PDB entry 5FYW | electron microscopy, 4.35 A resolution (low resolution: residue-level contacts below are approximate; hydrogen-bond / salt-bridge calls are withheld) | chains A and B of the 22 polymer chains in the assembly

== Chain A ==
Name: DNA-directed RNA polymerase II subunit RPB1
From: Saccharomyces cerevisiae
Notes: EC 2.7.7.6
UniProt: P04050 (RPB1_YEAST); numbering as in UniProt (aligned over 1-1733)
Chain sequence (1733 residues; numbered 1 to 1733; the number before each row is that of its first residue):
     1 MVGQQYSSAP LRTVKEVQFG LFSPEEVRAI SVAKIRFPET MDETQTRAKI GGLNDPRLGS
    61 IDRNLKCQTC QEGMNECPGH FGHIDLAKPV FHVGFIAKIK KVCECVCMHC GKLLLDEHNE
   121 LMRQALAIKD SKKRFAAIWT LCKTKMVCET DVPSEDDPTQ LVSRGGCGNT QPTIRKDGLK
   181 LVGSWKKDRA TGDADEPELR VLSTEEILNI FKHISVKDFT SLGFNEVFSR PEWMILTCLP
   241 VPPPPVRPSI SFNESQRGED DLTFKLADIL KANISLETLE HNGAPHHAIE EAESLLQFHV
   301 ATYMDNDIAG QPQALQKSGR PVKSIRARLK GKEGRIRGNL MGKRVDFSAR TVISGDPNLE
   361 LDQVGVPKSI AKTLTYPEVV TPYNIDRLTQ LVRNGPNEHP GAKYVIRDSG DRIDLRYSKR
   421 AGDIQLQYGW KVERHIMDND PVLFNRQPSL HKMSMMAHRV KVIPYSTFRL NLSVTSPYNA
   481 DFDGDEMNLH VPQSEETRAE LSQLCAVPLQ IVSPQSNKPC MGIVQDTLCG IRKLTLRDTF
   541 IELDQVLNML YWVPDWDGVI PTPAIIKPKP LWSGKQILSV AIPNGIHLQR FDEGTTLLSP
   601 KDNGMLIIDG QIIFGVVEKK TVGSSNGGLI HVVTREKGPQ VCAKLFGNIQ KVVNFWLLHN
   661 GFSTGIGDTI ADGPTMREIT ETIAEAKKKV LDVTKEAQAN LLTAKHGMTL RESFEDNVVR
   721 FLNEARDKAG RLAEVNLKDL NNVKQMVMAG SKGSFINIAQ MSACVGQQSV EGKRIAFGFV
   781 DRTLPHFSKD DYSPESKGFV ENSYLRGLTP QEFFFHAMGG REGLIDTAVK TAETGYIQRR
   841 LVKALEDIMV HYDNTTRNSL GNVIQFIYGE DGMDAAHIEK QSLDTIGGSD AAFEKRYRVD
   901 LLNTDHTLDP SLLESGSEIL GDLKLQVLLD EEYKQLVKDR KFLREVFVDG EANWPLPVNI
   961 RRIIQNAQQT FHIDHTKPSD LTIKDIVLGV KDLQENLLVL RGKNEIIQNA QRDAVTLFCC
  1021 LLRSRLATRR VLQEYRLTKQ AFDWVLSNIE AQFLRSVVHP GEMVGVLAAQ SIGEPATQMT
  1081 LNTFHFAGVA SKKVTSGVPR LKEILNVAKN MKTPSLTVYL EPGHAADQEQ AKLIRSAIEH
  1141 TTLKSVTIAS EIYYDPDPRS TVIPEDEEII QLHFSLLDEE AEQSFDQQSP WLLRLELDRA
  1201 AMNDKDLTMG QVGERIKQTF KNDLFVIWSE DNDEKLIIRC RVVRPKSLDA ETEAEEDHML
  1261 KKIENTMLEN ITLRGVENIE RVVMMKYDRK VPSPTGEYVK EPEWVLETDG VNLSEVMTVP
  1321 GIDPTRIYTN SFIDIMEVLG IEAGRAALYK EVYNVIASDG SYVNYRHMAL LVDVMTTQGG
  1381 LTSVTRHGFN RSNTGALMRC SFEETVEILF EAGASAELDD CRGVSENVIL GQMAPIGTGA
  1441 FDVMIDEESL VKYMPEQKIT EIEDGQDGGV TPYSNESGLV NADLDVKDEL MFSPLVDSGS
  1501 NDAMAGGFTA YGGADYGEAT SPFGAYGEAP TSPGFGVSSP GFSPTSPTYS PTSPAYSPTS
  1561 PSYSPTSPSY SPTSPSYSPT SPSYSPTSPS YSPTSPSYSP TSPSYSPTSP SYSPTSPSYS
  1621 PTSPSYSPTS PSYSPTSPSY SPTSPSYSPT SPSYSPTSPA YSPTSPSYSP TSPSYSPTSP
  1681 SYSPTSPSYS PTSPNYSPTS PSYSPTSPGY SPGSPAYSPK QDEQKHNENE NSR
Not modelled in the structure: 1-2, 155-163, 188-196, 1080-1092, 1176-1186, 1244-1253, 1453-1733
Ion coordination: Zn2+ site 1: Cys67, Cys70, Cys77; Zn2+ site 2: Cys107, Cys110, Cys148; Mg2+: Asp481, Asp483, Asp485
Curated features (UniProtKB/Swiss-Prot):
  - region: Pro248 to Asp260 (Lid loop), Asn306 to Lys323 (Rudder loop), Pro810 to Glu822 (Bridging helix)
  - binding site (Zn(2+)): Cys67, Cys70, Cys77, His80, Cys107, Cys110, Cys148, Cys167
  - binding site (Mg(2+)): Asp481, Asp483, Asp485
  - modified residue: Thr1471 (Phosphothreonine)
  - cross-link (Glycyl lysine isopeptide (Lys-Gly)): Lys695 (interchain with G-Cter in ubiquitin), Lys1246 (interchain with G-Cter in ubiquitin), Lys1350 (interchain with G-Cter in ubiquitin)
  - natural variant: Ser1653 to Pro1659 (deletion: In strain: A364A)
  - mutagenesis: Lys1246 (K1246R: Impairs ubiquitination during transcription stress)

== Chain B ==
Name: DNA-directed RNA polymerase II subunit RPB2
From: Saccharomyces cerevisiae
Notes: EC 2.7.7.6
UniProt: P08518 (RPB2_YEAST); numbering as in UniProt (aligned over 1-1224)
Chain sequence (1224 residues; row label = number of the first residue in the row):
     1 MSDLANSEKY YDEDPYGFED ESAPITAEDS WAVISAFFRE KGLVSQQLDS FNQFVDYTLQ
    61 DIICEDSTLI LEQLAQHTTE SDNISRKYEI SFGKIYVTKP MVNESDGVTH ALYPQEARLR
   121 NLTYSSGLFV DVKKRTYEAI DVPGRELKYE LIAEESEDDS ESGKVFIGRL PIMLRSKNCY
   181 LSEATESDLY KLKECPFDMG GYFIINGSEK VLIAQERSAG NIVQVFKKAA PSPISHVAEI
   241 RSALEKGSRF ISTLQVKLYG REGSSARTIK ATLPYIKQDI PIVIIFRALG IIPDGEILEH
   301 ICYDVNDWQM LEMLKPCVED GFVIQDRETA LDFIGRRGTA LGIKKEKRIQ YAKDILQKEF
   361 LPHITQLEGF ESRKAFFLGY MINRLLLCAL DRKDQDDRDH FGKKRLDLAG PLLAQLFKTL
   421 FKKLTKDIFR YMQRTVEEAH DFNMKLAINA KTITSGLKYA LATGNWGEQK KAMSSRAGVS
   481 QVLNRYTYSS TLSHLRRTNT PIGRDGKLAK PRQLHNTHWG LVCPAETPEG QACGLVKNLS
   541 LMSCISVGTD PMPIITFLSE WGMEPLEDYV PHQSPDATRV FVNGVWHGVH RNPARLMETL
   601 RTLRRKGDIN PEVSMIRDIR EKELKIFTDA GRVYRPLFIV EDDESLGHKE LKVRKGHIAK
   661 LMATEYQDIE GGFEDVEEYT WSSLLNEGLV EYIDAEEEES ILIAMQPEDL EPAEANEEND
   721 LDVDPAKRIR VSHHATTFTH CEIHPSMILG VAASIIPFPD HNQSPRNTYQ SAMGKQAMGV
   781 FLTNYNVRMD TMANILYYPQ KPLGTTRAME YLKFRELPAG QNAIVAIACY SGYNQEDSMI
   841 MNQSSIDRGL FRSLFFRSYM DQEKKYGMSI TETFEKPQRT NTLRMKHGTY DKLDDDGLIA
   901 PGVRVSGEDV IIGKTTPISP DEEELGQRTA YHSKRDASTP LRSTENGIVD QVLVTTNQDG
   961 LKFVKVRVRT TKIPQIGDKF ASRHGQKGTI GITYRREDMP FTAEGIVPDL IINPHAIPSR
  1021 MTVAHLIECL LSKVAALSGN EGDASPFTDI TVEGISKLLR EHGYQSRGFE VMYNGHTGKK
  1081 LMAQIFFGPT YYQRLRHMVD DKIHARARGP MQVLTRQPVE GRSRDGGLRF GEMERDCMIA
  1141 HGAASFLKER LMEASDAFRV HICGICGLMT VIAKLNHNQF ECKGCDNKID IYQIHIPYAA
  1201 KLLFQELMAM NITPRLYTDR SRDF
Not modelled in the structure: 1-19, 77-83, 139-146, 152, 158-162, 468-473, 503-508, 669-674, 715-722, 1224
Ion coordination: Zn2+: Cys1163, Cys1166, Cys1182, Cys1185

== How chain A and chain B interact ==
Residue-residue contacts - 382 pairs, chain A then chain B:
  Gln4(A) with Phe1158(B); Arg1159(B)
  Gln5(A) with Arg1159(B); Leu1175(B); Asn1176(B)
  Tyr6(A) with Leu1175(B)
  Ser7(A) with Arg1159(B); His1161(B); Leu1175(B); Phe1180(B); Gln1193(B)
  Ser8(A) with Asn1178(B)
  Ala9(A) with His1161(B); Gln1193(B)
  Pro10(A) with Ile1191(B); Tyr1192(B); Gln1193(B)
  Leu11(A) with Gln1193(B); His1195(B)
  Arg12(A) with Tyr1192(B); Gln1193(B); Ile1194(B); Thr1218(B)
  Thr13(A) with Thr1218(B)
  Val14(A) with Ile1194(B); Tyr1217(B)
  Lys15(A) with Tyr1217(B); Thr1218(B)
  Glu16(A) with Leu1216(B); Tyr1217(B); Asp1219(B); Arg1220(B); Ser1221(B)
  Val17(A) with Arg1215(B); Leu1216(B)
  Gln18(A) with Thr1213(B); Pro1214(B); Arg1215(B); Tyr1217(B)
  Phe19(A) with Thr1213(B)
  Gly20(A) with Ile1212(B); Thr1213(B)
  Leu21(A) with Asn1211(B); Ile1212(B); Thr1213(B)
  Phe22(A) with Leu1168(B); Met1208(B); Asn1211(B); Ile1212(B); Thr1213(B)
  Glu26(A) with Cys1166(B); Leu1168(B); Arg1215(B)
  Ala29(A) with Lys1183(B); Gly1184(B)
  Ile30(A) with Leu1168(B); Thr1170(B)
  Thr46(A) with Asp921(B); Glu922(B)
  Asp62(A) with Leu925(B)
  Asn64(A) with Leu925(B); Gly926(B)
  Thr69(A) with Ile1172(B)
  Cys70(A) with Ala1173(B); Lys1174(B)
  Gln71(A) with Lys1174(B)
  Glu72(A) with Leu1175(B)
  Met74(A) with Arg1116(B)
  Asn75(A) with Arg1116(B); Phe1158(B)
  Glu76(A) with Phe1158(B); Arg1159(B)
  Pro78(A) with Lys1201(B); Gln1205(B)
  Gly79(A) with Gln1205(B)
  Phe81(A) with Gln1205(B); Met1208(B)
  His92(A) with Met1210(B); Asn1211(B)
  Phe95(A) with Ile1212(B)
  Phe228(A) with Arg1215(B)
  Trp233(A) with Asn1211(B)
  Leu236(A) with Asn1211(B)
  Pro240(A) with Met1208(B)
  Pro242(A) with Ala1209(B)
  Pro243(A) with Gln1205(B)
  Pro245(A) with Tyr1198(B); Leu1202(B)
  Val246(A) with Leu1114(B); Gln1205(B)
  Pro248(A) with Leu1114(B)
  Asn253(A) with Tyr866(B); Glu872(B)
  Glu254(A) with Arg935(B)
  Ser255(A) with Tyr866(B)
  Gln256(A) with Tyr866(B)
  Met304(A) with Met1210(B)
  Ile325(A) with Met1210(B)
  Arg326(A) with Met1210(B)
  Leu329(A) with Leu1203(B); Glu1206(B)
  Arg335(A) with Leu1114(B); Glu1206(B)
  Ile336(A) with Leu1203(B)
  Arg337(A) with Arg1129(B); Glu1132(B)
  Gly338(A) with Arg1129(B)
  Asn339(A) with Thr1115(B); Gln1117(B); Ala1199(B)
  Leu340(A) with Leu1151(B); Ala1199(B); Ala1200(B); Leu1203(B)
  Met341(A) with Glu1132(B); Arg1135(B)
  Gly342(A) with Arg1129(B); Phe1130(B)
  Lys343(A) with Gln1117(B); Arg1129(B); Phe1130(B); Leu1151(B); Ser1155(B); Asp1156(B); Pro1197(B)
  Arg344(A) with Gln1112(B); Pro1118(B); Glu1120(B); Gly1127(B); Leu1128(B); Arg1129(B); Ser1155(B)
  Val345(A) with Pro1118(B); Gly1127(B); Leu1128(B); Arg1150(B); Ser1155(B)
  Asp346(A) with Arg1106(B); Arg1108(B); Met1111(B); Pro1118(B); Arg1150(B); Ala1154(B)
  Phe347(A) with Arg1106(B); Ala1107(B); Arg1150(B)
  Ser348(A) with Ala1105(B); Arg1106(B); Leu1128(B)
  Ala349(A) with His1104(B); Ala1105(B); Leu1128(B)
  Arg350(A) with Lys1102(B); Ile1103(B); His1104(B); Leu1128(B)
  Thr351(A) with Ile1103(B)
  Val352(A) with Lys1102(B)
  Asp356(A) with Tyr833(B)
  Pro357(A) with Ser831(B); Gly832(B); Tyr833(B)
  Asn358(A) with Tyr833(B)
  Ser369(A) with Ile1103(B)
  Ile370(A) with Ile1103(B); Ala1105(B)
  Thr373(A) with Ala1105(B)
  Leu374(A) with Arg1106(B)
  Glu433(A) with Arg1108(B)
  Leu443(A) with Met1138(B); Phe1146(B)
  Asn445(A) with Glu1134(B)
  Gln447(A) with Arg1129(B); Glu1134(B)
  Pro448(A) with Met1133(B)
  Ser449(A) with Met1133(B); Cys1137(B)
  His451(A) with Cys1137(B)
  Lys452(A) with Ala1140(B); His1141(B)
  Met455(A) with Phe1130(B); Glu1134(B); Cys1137(B); Met1138(B); His1141(B)
  Tyr465(A) with Ile976(B)
  Ser466(A) with Gln975(B); Val1099(B); Ile1103(B)
  Thr467(A) with Ile976(B); Gly977(B)
  Arg469(A) with Ile976(B); Gly991(B)
  Leu472(A) with Gln835(B); Glu836(B)
  Asp481(A) with Glu836(B)
  Phe482(A) with Glu836(B); Asp837(B); Ser838(B); Thr989(B)
  Asp483(A) with Asp837(B); Lys987(B); Gly988(B); Thr989(B)
  Gly484(A) with Lys979(B); Thr989(B); Lys1102(B)
  Glu486(A) with Lys1102(B)
  Asn488(A) with Leu1128(B)
  Val491(A) with Arg1150(B)
  Pro492(A) with Glu1149(B); Arg1150(B)
  Gln493(A) with Glu1149(B)
  Ser494(A) with Glu1149(B)
  Glu496(A) with Ser1145(B)
  Thr497(A) with Phe1146(B); Glu1149(B)
  Glu500(A) with Ala1143(B); Ser1145(B); Phe1146(B)
  Leu501(A) with Phe1146(B)
  Cys505(A) with His1141(B)
  Gln510(A) with His1141(B)
  Gln525(A) with Gln835(B); Glu836(B); His1015(B)
  Asp526(A) with Cys829(B); Asn834(B); Gln835(B); Asn1013(B); His1015(B)
  Thr527(A) with Gln835(B)
  Cys529(A) with His1015(B)
  Gln545(A) with Lys1079(B)
  Leu658(A) with Tyr830(B); Asn1074(B); Leu1081(B)
  His659(A) with Asn1074(B); Thr1077(B); Leu1081(B)
  Asn660(A) with Leu1081(B); Met1082(B); Ala1083(B)
  Gly661(A) with Ala1083(B)
  Phe662(A) with Ala828(B); Cys829(B); Ile1085(B)
  Ser663(A) with Ile827(B); Pro1014(B); Gln1084(B); Ile1085(B); Phe1086(B)
  Thr664(A) with Ile827(B); Pro1014(B); Phe1069(B); Phe1086(B)
  Gly665(A) with Leu1026(B); Phe1069(B)
  Ile666(A) with Leu1026(B); Leu1030(B); Arg1067(B)
  Asp668(A) with Phe1069(B)
  Ile670(A) with Arg1067(B)
  Met746(A) with His1015(B); Pro1018(B)
  Ser751(A) with His1015(B)
  Lys752(A) with His1015(B); Ser1019(B)
  Asn757(A) with Pro1018(B); Met1021(B)
  Gln760(A) with Met1021(B)
  Glu771(A) with Gln513(B)
  Ile775(A) with Asn516(B)
  Ala776(A) with Asn516(B)
  Phe777(A) with Asn516(B)
  Gly778(A) with His515(B); Asn516(B)
  Phe779(A) with Asn516(B); Thr517(B); Glu698(B); Glu699(B)
  Val780(A) with Glu699(B)
  Asp781(A) with Arg620(B)
  Arg782(A) with Glu698(B); Glu699(B); Ile701(B); Leu702(B)
  Thr783(A) with Asn516(B)
  Pro785(A) with Trp519(B); Glu698(B); Ile701(B); Leu702(B); Ile703(B)
  His786(A) with Trp519(B); Leu702(B); Ile703(B); Met705(B)
  Phe787(A) with Leu702(B)
  Glu795(A) with Val731(B)
  Glu801(A) with Ile729(B)
  Asn802(A) with Arg728(B); Ile729(B)
  Tyr804(A) with His761(B)
  Leu805(A) with His761(B); Val1052(B)
  Arg806(A) with Pro725(B); Ala726(B); Lys727(B); Arg728(B); Ile729(B); His761(B)
  Gly807(A) with Arg728(B); His761(B)
  Leu808(A) with Arg728(B); Asp760(B); Phe1047(B)
  Thr809(A) with Arg728(B); Ile729(B); Phe1047(B)
  Pro810(A) with Met705(B); Pro745(B); Phe1047(B)
  Gln811(A) with Met705(B)
  Phe813(A) with Pro759(B); Asn767(B); Phe1047(B)
  Phe814(A) with Leu514(B); His515(B); Trp519(B)
  His816(A) with Gln763(B); Ser764(B)
  Ala817(A) with Pro524(B); Ser764(B)
  Met818(A) with Leu514(B); Asn516(B)
  Arg821(A) with Arg512(B); Gln513(B); Leu514(B); Pro524(B); Thr527(B); Gly534(B)
  Leu824(A) with Thr768(B); Tyr769(B)
  Ile825(A) with Arg512(B); Cys533(B)
  Val842(A) with Asp1136(B)
  Lys843(A) with Arg1135(B)
  Glu846(A) with Arg1135(B)
  Met1063(A) with Ile1139(B)
  Val1066(A) with Asp1136(B); Ile1139(B); Ala1140(B)
  Gln1070(A) with Asp1136(B); Ala1140(B)
  Lys1144(A) with Glu262(B)
  His1258(A) with Glu319(B)
  Asn1265(A) with Gly263(B); Ser265(B)
  Leu1409(A) with Leu1207(B)
  Phe1410(A) with Met1210(B)
  Leu1418(A) with Arg1222(B)
  Asp1420(A) with Arg1220(B); Arg1222(B)
  Arg1422(A) with Arg1222(B)
  Val1424(A) with Ile1139(B)
  Val1428(A) with Leu1151(B)
  Ile1429(A) with Pro1197(B); Ala1200(B)
  Leu1430(A) with His1195(B); Ile1196(B); Pro1197(B); Phe1204(B)
  Gly1431(A) with Met1152(B); Pro1197(B)
  Met1433(A) with Ala1144(B); Ser1145(B); Lys1148(B)
  Ile1436(A) with Gly1142(B)
  Gly1437(A) with Gly1142(B)
  Thr1438(A) with Gly1142(B); Ala1143(B); Ala1144(B)
Also at the interface, not in a pair above, chain A (220 interface residues in all): Ser31, Cys77, His80, Leu239, Tyr303, Arg328, Gly355, Tyr404, Arg412, Leu450, Ala480, His490, Leu504, Val524, Asn654, Leu657, Gly667, Asn742, Val743, Gly753, Met761, Val770, Leu784, Ser788, Lys789, Glu812, Gly820, Arg839, Glu1062, Glu1269, Gly1413, Ser1425, Gln1432, Ala1434, Gly1439
Also at the interface, not in a pair above, chain B (206 interface residues in all): Ser264, His400, Lys510, His518, Cys523, Ala695, Ser700, Ala704, Arg730, Ala735, Glu742, Ile748, Leu749, Asn762, Pro765, Thr916, Glu923, Ile992, Ile1017, Val1023, Ile1027, Glu1053, His1076, Lys1080, Asp1100, Gly1109, Val1113, Val1119, Gly1131, Leu1147, Val1171

== Overview ==
The interface between chain A and chain B involves 220 residues on one side and 206 on the other. Cys67(A),
Cys70(A) and Cys77(A) form the Zn2+ site 1. From UniProt: 8 Zn2+-binding residues, 3 Mg2+-binding residues and
one mutagenesis site on chain A.
Here chain A is DNA-directed RNA polymerase II subunit RPB1 and chain B is DNA-directed RNA polymerase II
subunit RPB2, both from Saccharomyces cerevisiae. Entry 5FYW (Transcription initiation complex structures
elucidate DNA opening (OC)) was determined by electron microscopy (same publication as 5FZ5, 5IP7 and 5IP9).
